Entry 7CH0 (electron microscopy, 3.70 A resolution); this record covers chains A and D of the 12 polymer chains in the assembly.

== Chain A (and D) ==
Molecule: Lipid asymmetry maintenance ABC transporter permease subunit MlaE
From: Escherichia coli K-12
Notes: chain D of this document is another copy of the same molecule, construct and numbering; everything in this record applies to it too
UniProtKB: A0A4S5B3V0 (A0A4S5B3V0_ECOLI); residues 1-260 here = UniProt positions 1-260
Amino-acid sequence (260 residues; numbered 1 to 260; the number before each row is that of its first residue):
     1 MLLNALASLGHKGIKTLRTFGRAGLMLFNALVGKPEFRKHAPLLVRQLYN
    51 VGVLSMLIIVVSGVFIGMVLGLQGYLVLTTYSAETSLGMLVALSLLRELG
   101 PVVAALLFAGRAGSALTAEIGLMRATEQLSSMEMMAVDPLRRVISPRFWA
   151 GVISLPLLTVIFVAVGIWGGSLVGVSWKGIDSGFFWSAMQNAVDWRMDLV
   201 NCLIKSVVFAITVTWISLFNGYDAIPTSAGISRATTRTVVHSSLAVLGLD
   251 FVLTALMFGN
Not modelled in the structure: 1-2, 260
What the authors report for this chain:
  - mutagenesis - I14N, R97E, L99N, R237E/H241E: decreased growth in response to SDS/EDTA

== How chain A and chain D interact ==
Contacting residue pairs - 60 pairs, chain A then chain D:
  Tyr-49(A) / Arg-233(D)
  Ile-58(A) / Val-239(D)
  Ile-58(A) / Val-240(D)  hydrophobic
  Ile-58(A) / Ser-243(D)
  Val-61(A) / Leu-244(D)  hydrophobic
  Ser-62(A) / Leu-106(D)
  Ser-62(A) / Leu-247(D)
  Phe-65(A) / Val-102(D)  hydrophobic
  Phe-65(A) / Leu-247(D)  hydrophobic
  Phe-65(A) / Asp-250(D)
  Val-69(A) / Glu-98(D)
  Val-69(A) / Leu-99(D)  hydrophobic
  Leu-70(A) / Leu-70(D)  hydrophobic
  Gln-73(A) / Leu-90(D)
  Gln-73(A) / Leu-93(D)
  Gln-73(A) / Ser-94(D)
  Val-77(A) / Ser-86(D)
  Tyr-81(A) / Ala-83(D)
  Ala-83(A) / Tyr-81(D)
  Ser-86(A) / Val-77(D)
  Leu-90(A) / Gln-73(D)
  Leu-93(A) / Gln-73(D)
  Ser-94(A) / Gln-73(D)
  Glu-98(A) / Val-69(D)
  Leu-99(A) / Val-69(D)  hydrophobic
  Val-102(A) / Phe-65(D)  hydrophobic
  Leu-106(A) / Ser-62(D)
  Arg-111(A) / Thr-236(D)  hydrogen bond
  Arg-111(A) / Val-239(D)
  Ser-114(A) / Ser-114(D)
  Ala-115(A) / Thr-236(D)
  Ala-118(A) / Ala-118(D)  hydrophobic
  Ala-118(A) / Ile-231(D)
  Glu-119(A) / Ser-232(D)  hydrogen bond
  Leu-122(A) / Leu-122(D)  hydrophobic
  Leu-122(A) / Thr-227(D)
  Leu-122(A) / Ser-228(D)
  Leu-122(A) / Ile-231(D)  hydrophobic
  Met-123(A) / Ser-228(D)
  Gln-128(A) / Ser-228(D)
  Thr-227(A) / Leu-122(D)
  Ser-228(A) / Leu-122(D)
  Ser-228(A) / Met-123(D)
  Ser-228(A) / Gln-128(D)
  Ile-231(A) / Ala-118(D)
  Ile-231(A) / Leu-122(D)  hydrophobic
  Ser-232(A) / Ala-115(D)
  Ser-232(A) / Glu-119(D)  hydrogen bond
  Arg-233(A) / Tyr-49(D)
  Thr-236(A) / Arg-111(D)  hydrogen bond
  Thr-236(A) / Ala-115(D)
  Val-239(A) / Ile-58(D)
  Val-239(A) / Arg-111(D)
  Val-240(A) / Leu-54(D)
  Val-240(A) / Ile-58(D)  hydrophobic
  Ser-243(A) / Ile-58(D)
  Leu-244(A) / Val-61(D)  hydrophobic
  Leu-247(A) / Ser-62(D)
  Leu-247(A) / Phe-65(D)  hydrophobic
  Asp-250(A) / Phe-65(D)
Interface residues without a listed pair, chain A (49 interface residues in all): Asn-50, Leu-54, Leu-57, Ile-66, Leu-78, Arg-97, Leu-107, Gly-110, Ala-125, Thr-235
Interface residues without a listed pair, chain D (48 interface residues in all): Asn-50, Leu-57, Ile-66, Leu-78, Leu-107, Gly-110, Ala-125, Thr-235

== Overview ==
The interface between chain A and chain D involves 49 residues on one side and 48 on the other; the contacts
include 4 hydrogen bonds. Polar contacts include Arg-111(A)/Thr-236(D) and Glu-119(A)/Ser-232(D). The paper
reports that I14N, R97E and L99N of chain A, among others, reduce growth in response to SDS/EDTA.
Both chains are Lipid asymmetry maintenance ABC transporter permease subunit MlaE (Escherichia coli K-12).
Entry 7CH0 (The overall structure of the MlaFEDB complex in ATP-bound EQclose conformation (Mutation of E170Q
on MlaF)) was determined by electron microscopy together with 7CGE and 7CGN from the same study.
